PDB entry 2J72 | X-ray diffraction, 1.49 A resolution | chains A and B

Chain A (and B):
Name: Pullulanase
Organism: Thermotoga maritima
Notes: EC 3.2.1.41; chain B of this document is another copy of the same molecule, construct and numbering; everything in this record applies to it too
UniProtKB: O33840 (PULA_THEMA); residues 5-107 here correspond to UniProt positions 18-120 (UniProt number = residue number + 13)
Chain sequence (103 residues; each row starts with the number of its first residue):
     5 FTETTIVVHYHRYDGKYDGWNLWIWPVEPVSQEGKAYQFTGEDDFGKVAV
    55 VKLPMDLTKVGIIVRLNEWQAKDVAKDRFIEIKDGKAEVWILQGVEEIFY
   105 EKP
Not modelled in the structure: 5 (chain B: fully traced)
Sequence notes: conflict Thr6 (Ser19 in O33840)

Chain A / chain B interface:
Pairs across the interface - 17 pairs, chain A then chain B:
  His15(A) - His15(B)  hydrogen bond
  His15(A) - Tyr17(B)
  Tyr17(A) - His15(B)
  Tyr17(A) - Asp48(B)
  Tyr17(A) - Phe49(B)  hydrophobic
  Tyr17(A) - Lys106(B)
  Tyr17(A) - Pro107(B)  hydrogen bond (side chain-backbone)
  Asp48(A) - Tyr17(B)
  Phe49(A) - Tyr17(B)  hydrophobic
  Gln97(A) - Pro107(B)
  Gly98(A) - Pro107(B)
  Val99(A) - Leu96(B)  hydrophobic
  Val99(A) - Phe103(B)  hydrophobic
  Lys106(A) - Tyr17(B)
  Pro107(A) - Tyr17(B)  hydrogen bond (backbone-side chain)
  Pro107(A) - Gln97(B)
  Pro107(A) - Gly98(B)
Also at the interface, not in a pair above, chain A (12 interface residues in all): Leu96, Glu101, Phe103
Also at the interface, not in a pair above, chain B (13 interface residues in all): Asp18, Val99, Glu101

In short:
12 residues of chain A face 13 of chain B across their interface; the contacts include 3 hydrogen bonds. Among
the polar pairs are His15(A)-His15(B) and Tyr17(A)-Pro107(B).
Chain A and chain B are both Pullulanase (Thermotoga maritima); the structure, alpha-glucan recognition by a
family 41 carbohydrate-binding module from Thermotoga maritima pullulanase PulA, was determined by X-ray
diffraction together with 2J71 and 2J73 from the same study.
